PDB entry 3HMG | X-ray diffraction, 2.90 A resolution | chains A and F of the 6 polymer chains in the assembly

[Chain A]
Molecule: Hemagglutinin
Source organism: Influenza A virus
UniProtKB: P03437 (HEMA_IAAIC); residues 1-328 here correspond to UniProt positions 17-344 (UniProt number = residue number + 16)
Amino-acid sequence (328 residues; each row starts with the number of its first residue):
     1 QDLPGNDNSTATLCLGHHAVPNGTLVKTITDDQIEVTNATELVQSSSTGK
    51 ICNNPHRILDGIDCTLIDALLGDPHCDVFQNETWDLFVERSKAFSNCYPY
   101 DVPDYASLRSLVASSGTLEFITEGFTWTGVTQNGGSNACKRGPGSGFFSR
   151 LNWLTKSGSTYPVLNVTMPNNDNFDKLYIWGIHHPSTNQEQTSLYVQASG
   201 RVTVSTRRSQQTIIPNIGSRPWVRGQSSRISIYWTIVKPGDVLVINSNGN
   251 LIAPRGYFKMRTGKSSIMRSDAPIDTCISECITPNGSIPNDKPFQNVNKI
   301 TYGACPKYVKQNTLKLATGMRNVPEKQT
Differences from the reference sequence: conflict Gln226 (Leu242 in P03437)
Curated features (UniProtKB/Swiss-Prot):
  - glycosylation (N-linked (GlcNAc...) asparagine): Asn8, Asn22, Asn38, Asn81, Asn165, Asn285
Cystine bridges: Cys52-Cys277, Cys64-Cys76, Cys97-Cys139, Cys281-Cys305
Covalent attachments: N-acetylglucosamine (NAG) linked to Asn38, Asn81, Asn285; glycan linked to Asn165

[Chain F]
Molecule: Hemagglutinin
Source organism: Influenza A virus
UniProtKB: P03437 (HEMA_IAAIC); residues 1-175 here correspond to UniProt positions 346-520 (UniProt number = residue number + 345)
Amino-acid sequence (175 residues; numbered 1 to 175; the number before each row is that of its first residue):
     1 GLFGAIAGFIENGWEGMIDGWYGFRHQNSEGTGQAADLKSTQAAIDQING
    51 KLNRVIEKTNEKFHQIEKEFSEVEGRIQDLEKYVEDTKIDLWSYNAELLV
   101 ALENQHTIDLTDSEMNKLFEKTRRQLRENAEEMGNGCFKIYHKCDNACIE
   151 SIRNGTYDHDVYRDEALNNRFQIKG
Curated features (UniProtKB/Swiss-Prot):
  - glycosylation: Asn154 (N-linked (GlcNAc...) asparagine)
Cystine bridges: Cys144-Cys148
Covalent attachments: N-acetylglucosamine (NAG) linked to Asn154

[Interface between chain A and chain F]
Pairs across the interface - 10 pairs, chain A then chain F:
  Gln1(A) with Gly175(F), hydrogen bond (backbone-backbone)
  Ser107(A) with Glu74(F); Gly75(F); Arg76(F), hydrogen bond (side chain-backbone)
  Ser110(A) with Asp79(F), hydrogen bond
  Leu111(A) with Val73(F), hydrophobic
  Trp234(A) with Val73(F)
  Ile236(A) with Glu72(F); Val73(F), hydrophobic
  Lys238(A) with Glu72(F), salt bridge
Interface residues without a listed pair, chain A (9 interface residues in all): Ala106, Asp175
Interface residues without a listed pair, chain F (8 interface residues in all): Ser71

[Summary]
Chain A and chain F form an interface of 9 and 8 residues respectively, with 3 hydrogen bonds and 1 salt
bridge. Polar contacts include Lys238(A)-Glu72(F), Ser107(A)-Arg76(F) and Ser110(A)-Asp79(F).
N-acetylglucosamine is covalently linked to Asn38(A), Asn81(A) and Asn285(A). N-acetylglucosamine is
covalently linked to Asn154(F).
Chain A is Hemagglutinin and chain F is Hemagglutinin, both from Influenza A virus; the structure, Refinement
of the influenza virus hemagglutinin by simulated annealing, was determined by X-ray diffraction (same
publication as 2HMG, 4HMG and 5HMG).
